3KTQ - chains C and A of the 3 polymer chains in the assembly; structure by X-ray diffraction, 2.30 A resolution.

# Chain C
Molecule: 14-nt DNA strand
Sequence (14 nucleotides; row label = number of the first residue in the row):
   203 AGGGCGCCGT GGTC

# Chain A
Protein: Protein (large fragment of DNA polymerase I)
Source organism: Thermus aquaticus
Notes: EC 2.7.7.7
UniProtKB: P19821 (DPO1_THEAQ); numbering as in UniProt (aligned over 293-832)
Sequence (540 residues; row label = number of the first residue in the row):
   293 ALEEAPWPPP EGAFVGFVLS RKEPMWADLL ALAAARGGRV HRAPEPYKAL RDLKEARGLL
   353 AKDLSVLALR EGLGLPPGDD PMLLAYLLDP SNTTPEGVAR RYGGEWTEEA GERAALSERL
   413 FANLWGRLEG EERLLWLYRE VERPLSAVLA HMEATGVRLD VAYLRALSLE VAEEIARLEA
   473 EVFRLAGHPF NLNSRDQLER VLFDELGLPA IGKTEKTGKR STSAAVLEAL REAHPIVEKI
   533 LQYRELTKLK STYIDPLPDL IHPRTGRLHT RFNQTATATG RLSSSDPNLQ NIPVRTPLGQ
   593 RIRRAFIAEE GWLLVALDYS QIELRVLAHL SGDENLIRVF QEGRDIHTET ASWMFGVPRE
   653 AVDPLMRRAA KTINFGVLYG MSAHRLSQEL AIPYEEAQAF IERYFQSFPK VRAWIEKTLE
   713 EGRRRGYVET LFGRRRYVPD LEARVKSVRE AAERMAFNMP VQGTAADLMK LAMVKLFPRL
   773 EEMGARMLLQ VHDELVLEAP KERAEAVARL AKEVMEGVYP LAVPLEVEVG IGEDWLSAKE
Disordered / not traced: 832
Ion coordination: Mg2+ site 1: Asp610, Tyr611, Asp785 (together with 2',3'-dideoxycytidine 5'-triphosphate); Mg2+ site 2: Asp610, Asp785 (together with 2',3'-dideoxycytidine 5'-triphosphate)
Residues lining bound ligands: 2',3'-dideoxycytidine 5'-triphosphate (DCT): Arg573, Asp610, Tyr611, Ser612, Gln613, Ile614, Glu615, His639, Arg659, Lys663, Thr664, Phe667, Asp785

# Interface between chain C and chain A
Pairs across the interface - 47 pairs, chain C then chain A:
  DA203(C) - Gly672(A)  phosphate contact
  DA203(C) - Ser674(A)  sugar contact
  DA203(C) - Glu742(A)  base contact
  DA203(C) - Arg746(A)  sugar contact
  DG204(C) - Thr664(A)  base contact
  DG204(C) - Phe667(A)  base contact
  DG204(C) - Gly668(A)  base contact
  DG204(C) - Tyr671(A)  base contact
  DG204(C) - Gly672(A)  phosphate contact
  DG204(C) - Met673(A)  hydrogen bond to the sugar
  DG204(C) - Ser674(A)  hydrogen bond to the phosphate
  DG204(C) - Arg677(A)  hydrogen bond to the base
  DG204(C) - Arg746(A)  hydrogen bond to the phosphate
  DG205(C) - Arg573(A)  base contact
  DG205(C) - Arg746(A)  salt bridge to the phosphate
  DG205(C) - Met747(A)  phosphate contact
  DG205(C) - Asn750(A)  sugar contact
  DG205(C) - Gln754(A)  hydrogen bond to the base
  DG206(C) - Thr569(A)  hydrogen bond to the phosphate
  DG206(C) - Ala570(A)  phosphate contact
  DG206(C) - Thr571(A)  sugar contact
  DG206(C) - Arg573(A)  hydrogen bond to the base
  DG206(C) - Arg728(A)  salt bridge to the phosphate
  DG206(C) - Met747(A)  phosphate contact
  DG206(C) - Gln754(A)  hydrogen bond to the sugar
  DC207(C) - Ala568(A)  phosphate contact
  DC207(C) - Thr569(A)  hydrogen bond to the phosphate
  DC207(C) - Ala570(A)  hydrogen bond to the phosphate
  DC207(C) - Ser575(A)  phosphate contact
  DG208(C) - Ala568(A)  phosphate contact
  DG208(C) - Ser575(A)  hydrogen bond to the phosphate
  DG208(C) - Ser576(A)  sugar contact
  DG208(C) - Ser577(A)  phosphate contact
  DG208(C) - Asn580(A)  hydrogen bond to the sugar
  DC209(C) - Ser577(A)  phosphate contact
  DC209(C) - Asp578(A)  hydrogen bond to the phosphate
  DC209(C) - Asn580(A)  sugar contact
  DC210(C) - Ser543(A)  hydrogen bond to the phosphate
  DC210(C) - Thr544(A)  sugar contact
  DC210(C) - Pro548(A)  phosphate contact
  DG211(C) - Asn485(A)  phosphate contact
  DG211(C) - Ser543(A)  phosphate contact
  DT212(C) - Asn483(A)  hydrogen bond to the phosphate
  DT212(C) - Asn485(A)  sugar contact
  DT212(C) - Ser486(A)  hydrogen bond to the phosphate
  DG213(C) - Ser486(A)  hydrogen bond to the phosphate
  DG213(C) - Gln489(A)  hydrogen bond to the phosphate
Interface residues without a listed pair, chain A (35 interface residues in all): Lys540, Asn565, Lys738, His784

# Summary
The interface between chain C and chain A involves 11 residues on one side and 35 on the other, with 18
hydrogen bonds and 2 salt bridges. Polar pairs include DG204(C)-Arg677(A), DG205(C)-Gln754(A) and
DG206(C)-Arg573(A). Chain A binds 2',3'-dideoxycytidine 5'-triphosphate.
Chain C is a 14-nt DNA strand and chain A is Protein (large fragment of DNA polymerase I) (Thermus aquaticus);
the structure, Crystal structure of an active ternary complex of the large fragment of DNA polymerase I from
..., was determined by X-ray diffraction together with 2KTQ and 4KTQ from the same study.
